PDB entry 7X38 | electron microscopy, 3.52 A resolution | chains A and B of the 5 polymer chains in the assembly

Chain A:
Protein: Virion protein 1
Organism: Coxsackievirus B1
UniProtKB: W8GTF7 (W8GTF7_9ENTO); numbering as in UniProt (aligned over 1-278)
Sequence (278 residues; row label = number of the first residue in the row):
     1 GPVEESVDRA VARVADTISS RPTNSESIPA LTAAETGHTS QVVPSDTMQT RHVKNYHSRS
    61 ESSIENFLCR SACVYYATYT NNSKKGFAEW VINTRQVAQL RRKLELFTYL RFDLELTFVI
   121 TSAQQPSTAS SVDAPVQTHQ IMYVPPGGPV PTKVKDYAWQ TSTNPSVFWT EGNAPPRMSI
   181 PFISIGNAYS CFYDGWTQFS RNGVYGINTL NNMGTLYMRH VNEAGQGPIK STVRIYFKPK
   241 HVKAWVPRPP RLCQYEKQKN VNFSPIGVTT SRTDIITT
Not modelled in the structure: 1-57, 198-203, 277-278
Differences from the reference sequence: conflict K84 (Glu in W8GTF7)

Chain B:
Protein: VP2
Organism: Coxsackievirus B1
UniProtKB: A0A2S0RQC2 (A0A2S0RQC2_9ENTO); residues 1-263 here correspond to UniProt positions 70-332 (UniProt number = residue number + 69)
Sequence (263 residues; row label = number of the first residue in the row):
     1 SPSAEECGYS DRVRSITLGN STITTQECAN VVVGYGVWPE YLKDNEATAE DQPTQPDVAT
    61 CRFYTLESVQ WMKNSAGWWW KLPDALSQMG LFGQNMQYHY LGRTGYTIHV QCNASKFHQG
   121 CLLVVCVPEA EMGCSNLNNT PEFSELSGGD SARMFTDTQV GESNAKKVQT AVWNAGMGVG
   181 VGNLTIFPHQ WINLRTNNSA TLVMPYINSV PMDNMFRHNN LTLMIIPFVP LNYSEGSSPY
   241 VPITVTIAPM CAEYNGLRLA SNQ
Not modelled in the structure: 1-13, 27-29, 43-50, 258-263

How chain A and chain B interact:
Contacting residue pairs (71):
  Y109(A) - E129(B)  hydrogen bond
  Y109(A) - I207(B)
  Y109(A) - N208(B)
  Y109(A) - S209(B)
  G186(A) - V210(B)
  N187(A) - S209(B)  hydrogen bond (backbone-backbone)
  A188(A) - S209(B)
  F192(A) - E129(B)
  F192(A) - E131(B)
  Y193(A) - E129(B)
  Y193(A) - E131(B)  hydrogen bond (backbone-side chain)
  Y193(A) - R217(B)  hydrogen bond (side chain-backbone)
  Y193(A) - H218(B)
  D194(A) - K81(B)  salt bridge
  D194(A) - E129(B)  hydrogen bond (backbone-side chain)
  D194(A) - A130(B)
  D194(A) - E131(B)
  D194(A) - H218(B)
  D194(A) - N219(B)  hydrogen bond (backbone-backbone)
  G195(A) - R217(B)
  W196(A) - F143(B)  hydrophobic
  W196(A) - R217(B)  hydrogen bond (backbone-backbone)
  T197(A) - R217(B)
  Y205(A) - E131(B)
  Y205(A) - M132(B)
  Y205(A) - T140(B)
  Y205(A) - L146(B)
  L210(A) - V210(B)  hydrophobic
  V246(A) - Y35(B)
  V246(A) - P128(B)  hydrophobic
  V246(A) - I207(B)  hydrophobic
  P247(A) - I186(B)  hydrophobic
  P247(A) - F187(B)
  R248(A) - P128(B)  hydrogen bond (side chain-backbone)
  R248(A) - E129(B)  hydrogen bond (side chain-backbone)
  R248(A) - I186(B)
  P249(A) - V179(B)  hydrophobic
  P249(A) - N183(B)
  P249(A) - I186(B)
  P249(A) - F187(B)
  P250(A) - V179(B)
  R251(A) - M177(B)
  R251(A) - G178(B)
  L252(A) - N174(B)
  L252(A) - G178(B)  hydrogen bond (backbone-backbone)
  L252(A) - V179(B)
  L252(A) - G180(B)
  C253(A) - N174(B)
  C253(A) - G178(B)  hydrogen bond (backbone-backbone)
  E256(A) - L137(B)
  K257(A) - L137(B)
  K257(A) - N138(B)  hydrogen bond
  N260(A) - N139(B)
  N260(A) - T140(B)
  V261(A) - E131(B)
  V261(A) - M132(B)
  N262(A) - G133(B)
  N262(A) - C134(B)  hydrogen bond (side chain-backbone)
  N262(A) - N136(B)
  N262(A) - L137(B)
  N262(A) - N139(B)  hydrogen bond (side chain-backbone)
  F263(A) - L137(B)
  F263(A) - N174(B)
  F263(A) - G176(B)
  F263(A) - M177(B)
  F263(A) - G178(B)
  P265(A) - Q159(B)
  P265(A) - Q169(B)
  P265(A) - N174(B)
  I266(A) - W173(B)  hydrogen bond (backbone-side chain)
  I266(A) - N174(B)
Interface residues without a listed pair, chain A (31 interface residues in all): T108, G206, V268
Interface residues without a listed pair, chain B (40 interface residues in all): V127, P141, A171, P211, T222

In short:
Chain A and chain B form an interface of 31 and 40 residues respectively, with 15 hydrogen bonds and 1 salt
bridge. Polar contacts include D194(A)-K81(B), Y109(A)-E129(B) and Y193(A)-E131(B).
Chain A is Virion protein 1 and chain B is VP2, both from Coxsackievirus B1; the structure, Cryo-EM structure
of Coxsackievirus B1 empty particle in complex with nAb 8A10 (CVB1-E:8A10), was determined by electron
microscopy (same publication as 7X2G, 7X2I, 7X2O, 7X2T, 7X2W, 7X35 and 7 further entries).
